PDB entry 7FK4 | X-ray diffraction, 1.59 A resolution | chains A and B

Chain A:
Protein: Pre-mRNA-splicing factor 8
Organism: Saccharomyces cerevisiae S288C
UniProtKB: P33334 (PRP8_YEAST); residues 1836-2090 here = UniProt positions 1836-2090
Amino-acid sequence (258 residues; numbered 1833 to 2090; the number before each row is that of its first residue):
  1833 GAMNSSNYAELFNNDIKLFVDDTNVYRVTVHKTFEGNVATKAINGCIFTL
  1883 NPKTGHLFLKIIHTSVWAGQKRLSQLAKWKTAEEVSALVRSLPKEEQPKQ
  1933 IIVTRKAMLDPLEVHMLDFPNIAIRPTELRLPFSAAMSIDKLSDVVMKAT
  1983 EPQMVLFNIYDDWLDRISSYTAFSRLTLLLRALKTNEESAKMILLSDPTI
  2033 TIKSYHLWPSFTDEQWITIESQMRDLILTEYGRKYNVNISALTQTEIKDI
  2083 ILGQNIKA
Not modelled in the structure: 2070-2090
Differences from the reference sequence: expression tag (1833-1835)
Residues lining bound ligands: VNN ((4-methylpiperazin-1-yl)(5-methylthiophen-3-yl)methanone): His1888, Leu1889, Phe1890, Leu1988, Phe1989, Asn1990

Chain B:
Protein: A1 cistron-splicing factor AAR2
Organism: Saccharomyces cerevisiae S288C
UniProtKB: P32357 (AAR2_YEAST); aligned to UniProt positions 1-317 over residues 1-317
Amino-acid sequence (308 residues; numbered -3 to 317; 13 numbers in that range are skipped by the numbering (no residue carries them; nothing is unmodelled there); the number before each row is that of its first residue; numbers below 1 keep their minus sign (Gly-3 is residue -3)):
    -3 GAMAMNTVPFTSAPIEVTIGIDQYSFNVKENQPFHGIKDIPIGHVHVIHF
    47 QHADNSSMRYGYWFDCRMGNFYIQYDPKDGLYKMMEERDGAKFENIVHNF
    97 KERQMMVSYPKIDEDDTWYNLTEFVQMDKIRKIVRKDENQFSYVDSSMTT
   147 VQENEL
   166 SSSSSDPAHSLNYTVINFKSREAIRPGHEMEDFLDKSYYLNTVMLQGIFK
   216 NSSNYFGELQFAFLNAMFFGNYGSSLQWHAMIELICSSATVPKHMLDKLD
   266 EILYYQIKTLPEQYSDILLNERVWNICLYSSFQKNSLHNTEKIMENKYPE
   316 LL
Not modelled in the structure: -3 to 0, 166-169
Differences from the reference sequence: expression tag (-3 to 0); conflict Ser166 (Leu153 in P32357), Ser167 (Lys154 in P32357), Ser170 (Asp in P32357)
UniProt features mapped onto this chain:
  - region: Leu261 to Ile282 (Leucine-zipper)
  - modified residue: Ser253 (Phosphoserine), Thr274 (Phosphothreonine)
Residues lining bound ligands: VNN ((4-methylpiperazin-1-yl)(5-methylthiophen-3-yl)methanone): Ser21, Phe22, Val103, Ser104, Pro106

How chain A and chain B interact:
Pairs across the interface (17; chain A residue first):
  Gln1907(A) - Met195(B)
  Gln1907(A) - Leu199(B)
  Leu1908(A) - Met195(B)  hydrophobic
  Trp1911(A) - Glu194(B)
  Trp1911(A) - Met195(B)
  Trp1911(A) - Phe198(B)  hydrophobic
  Asp1942(A) - Lys184(B)  salt bridge
  Asp1942(A) - Phe198(B)
  Glu1945(A) - Lys184(B)  salt bridge
  Val1946(A) - Ile189(B)  hydrophobic
  Val1946(A) - Glu194(B)
  Val1946(A) - Phe198(B)  hydrophobic
  His1947(A) - Glu194(B)  salt bridge
  Leu1949(A) - Lys184(B)
  Leu1949(A) - Ser185(B)
  Leu1949(A) - Arg186(B)
  Asp1950(A) - Arg186(B)  salt bridge

Summary:
The interface between chain A and chain B involves 9 residues on one side and 8 on the other; the contacts
include 4 salt bridges. Polar pairs include Asp1942(A)-Lys184(B), Glu1945(A)-Lys184(B) and
His1947(A)-Glu194(B). Ligands of chain A: compound VNN. Bound to chain B: compound VNN.
Chain A is Pre-mRNA-splicing factor 8 and chain B is A1 cistron-splicing factor AAR2, both from Saccharomyces
cerevisiae S288C; the structure, PanDDA analysis group deposition -- Aar2/RNaseH in complex with fragment
P04A11 from the F2X-Universal Library, was determined by X-ray diffraction together with 5ST0, 5ST1, 5ST2,
5ST3, 5ST4, 5ST5 and 248 further entries from the same study.
